PDB entry 4JOL | X-ray diffraction, 2.91 A resolution | chains C and G of the 4 polymer chains in the assembly

# Chain C
Molecule: Protein CBFA2T1
Organism: Homo sapiens
Notes: fragment: NHR2 domain of AML1-ETO
UniProt: Q06455 (MTG8_HUMAN); residues 486-548 here correspond to UniProt positions 338-400 (UniProt number = residue number - 148)
Chain sequence (64 residues; numbered 485 to 548; the number before each row is that of its first residue):
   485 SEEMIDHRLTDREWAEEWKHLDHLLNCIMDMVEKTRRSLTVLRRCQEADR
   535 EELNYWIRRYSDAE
Disordered / not traced: 485-488
Differences from the reference sequence: expression tag (485)

# Chain G
Molecule: Transcription factor 12
Organism: Homo sapiens
Notes: fragment: A fragment of HEB
UniProt: Q99081 (HTF4_HUMAN); numbering as in UniProt (aligned over 177-200)
Chain sequence (25 residues; row label = number of the first residue in the row):
   176 SPLQAKKVRKVPPGLPSSVYAPSPN
Disordered / not traced: 176-185, 197-200
Differences from the reference sequence: expression tag (176)
UniProt features mapped onto this chain:
  - region: Lys182 to Ala196 (Interaction with RUNX1T1)
  - cross-link: Lys181 (Glycyl lysine isopeptide (Lys-Gly) (interchain with G-Cter in SUMO2))
Reported in the primary citation:
  - mutagenesis - P188A: unchanged binding to Protein CBFA2T1 (chain C)

# Interface between chain C and chain G
Pairs across the interface (8; chain C residue first):
  Lys518(C) - Val194(G)
  Ser522(C) - Gly189(G)
  Ser522(C) - Leu190(G)  hydrogen bond (side chain-backbone)
  Ser522(C) - Pro191(G)
  Val525(C) - Pro188(G)
  Val525(C) - Gly189(G)
  Val525(C) - Leu190(G)  hydrophobic
  Leu526(C) - Pro191(G)  hydrophobic
Interface residues without a listed pair, chain C (5 interface residues in all): Cys529
Interface residues without a listed pair, chain G (6 interface residues in all): Pro187
Interface features reported in the paper:
  - hot spots on chain G (mutagenesis) - P187A: decreased binding to Protein CBFA2T1 (chain C)

# Overview
Chain C and chain G form an interface of 5 and 6 residues respectively; the contacts include 1 hydrogen bond.
Its one hydrogen-bonded contact is Ser522(C)-Leu190(G). The paper reports that P187A of chain G reduces
binding to Protein CBFA2T1 (chain C); P188A of chain G leaves binding to Protein CBFA2T1 (chain C) unchanged.
Chain C is Protein CBFA2T1 and chain G is Transcription factor 12, both from Homo sapiens; the structure,
Complex structure of AML1-ETO NHR2 domain with HEB fragment, was determined by X-ray diffraction.
